PDB entry 4DXI | X-ray diffraction, 1.60 A resolution | chains C and D of the 4 polymer chains in the assembly

Chain C (and D):
Protein: Green fluorescent protein
From: synthetic construct
Notes: chain D of this document is another copy of the same molecule, construct and numbering; everything in this record applies to it too
Chain sequence (229 residues; each row starts with the number of its first residue; note: 2 numbers in that range are skipped by the numbering (no residue carries them; nothing is unmodelled there)):
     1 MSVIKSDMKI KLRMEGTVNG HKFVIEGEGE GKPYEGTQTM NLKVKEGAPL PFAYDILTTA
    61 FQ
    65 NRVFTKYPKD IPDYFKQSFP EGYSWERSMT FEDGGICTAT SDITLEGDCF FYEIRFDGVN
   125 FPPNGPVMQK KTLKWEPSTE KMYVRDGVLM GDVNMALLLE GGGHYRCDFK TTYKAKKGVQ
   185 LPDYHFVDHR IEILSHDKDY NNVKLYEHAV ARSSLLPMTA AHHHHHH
Not modelled in the structure: 1, 224-231 (chain D: 1, 222-231)
Modified / non-standard residues: Gln-62 ([2-(3-carbamoyl-1-imino-propyl)-4-(4-hydroxy-benzylidene)-5-oxo-4,5-dihydro-imidazol-1-yl]-acetic acid; CRQ)
Glycans and other covalent adducts: covalent link Gln-62/Asn-65
Reported in the primary citation:
  - catalytic residues: Glu-211

Interface between chain C and chain D:
Contacting residue pairs (55; chain C residue first):
  Glu-96(C) / Arg-149(D)  salt bridge
  Glu-140(C) / Tyr-188(D)
  Pro-141(C) / Phe-190(D)
  Pro-141(C) / Ser-218(D)
  Ser-142(C) / Lys-145(D)
  Thr-143(C) / Thr-143(D)
  Thr-143(C) / Lys-145(D)  hydrogen bond (backbone-side chain)
  Thr-143(C) / Arg-216(D)  hydrogen bond
  Lys-145(C) / Ser-142(D)
  Lys-145(C) / Thr-143(D)  hydrogen bond (side chain-backbone)
  Lys-145(C) / Asn-158(D)  hydrogen bond (side chain-backbone)
  Tyr-147(C) / Arg-170(D)
  Arg-149(C) / Glu-96(D)  salt bridge
  Arg-149(C) / His-168(D)  hydrogen bond (side chain-backbone)
  Asp-156(C) / Asn-158(D)
  Asp-156(C) / Arg-170(D)  salt bridge
  Val-157(C) / Lys-145(D)
  Val-157(C) / Asn-158(D)
  Asn-158(C) / Lys-145(D)  hydrogen bond (backbone-side chain)
  Asn-158(C) / Asp-156(D)
  Asn-158(C) / Val-157(D)
  Asn-158(C) / Asn-158(D)  hydrogen bond (backbone-side chain)
  Ala-160(C) / Tyr-188(D)
  His-168(C) / Arg-149(D)  hydrogen bond (backbone-side chain)
  His-168(C) / Tyr-188(D)
  Arg-170(C) / Tyr-147(D)
  Arg-170(C) / Asp-156(D)  salt bridge
  Tyr-188(C) / Glu-140(D)
  Tyr-188(C) / Ala-160(D)
  Tyr-188(C) / His-168(D)
  Phe-190(C) / Pro-141(D)
  Asp-192(C) / Leu-220(D)
  His-193(C) / Leu-220(D)
  Arg-194(C) / Ser-218(D)
  Arg-194(C) / Leu-220(D)  hydrogen bond (side chain-backbone)
  Arg-194(C) / Pro-221(D)  hydrogen bond (side chain-backbone)
  His-212(C) / Leu-220(D)
  His-212(C) / Pro-221(D)
  Val-214(C) / Leu-220(D)  hydrophobic
  Arg-216(C) / Thr-143(D)
  Arg-216(C) / Arg-216(D)
  Ser-218(C) / Pro-141(D)
  Ser-218(C) / Arg-194(D)
  Leu-219(C) / Asp-192(D)
  Leu-219(C) / Arg-216(D)
  Leu-219(C) / Leu-219(D)  hydrophobic
  Leu-220(C) / Asp-192(D)
  Leu-220(C) / His-193(D)
  Leu-220(C) / Arg-194(D)  hydrogen bond (backbone-side chain)
  Leu-220(C) / His-212(D)
  Leu-220(C) / Val-214(D)  hydrophobic
  Pro-221(C) / Arg-194(D)  hydrogen bond (backbone-side chain)
  Pro-221(C) / His-212(D)
  Met-222(C) / Arg-194(D)
  Thr-223(C) / Glu-196(D)
Other interface residues (no listed pair), chain C (30 interface residues in all): Glu-196, Ala-213
Other interface residues (no listed pair), chain D (29 interface residues in all): Tyr-169, Leu-198

Overview:
Chain C and chain D form an interface of 30 and 29 residues respectively, with 12 hydrogen bonds and 4 salt
bridges. Polar pairs include Glu-96(C)/Arg-149(D), Asp-156(C)/Arg-170(D) and Thr-143(C)/Lys-145(D). From the
paper: the catalytic residue Glu-211(C).
Both chains are Green fluorescent protein (synthetic construct). Entry 4DXI (Crystal Structure of an Ancestor
of All Faviina Proteins) was determined by X-ray diffraction together with 4DXM, 4DXO and 4DXP from the same
study.
